Entry 2G2I (X-ray diffraction, 3.12 A resolution); this record covers chains A and C.

Chain A:
Molecule: Abl Tyrosine Kinase
Source organism: Homo sapiens
Notes: fragment: Abl Tyrosine Kinase Domain
UniProtKB: P00519 (ABL1_HUMAN); residue numbers follow UniProt; this construct covers 229-512
Amino-acid sequence (287 residues; row label = number of the first residue in the row):
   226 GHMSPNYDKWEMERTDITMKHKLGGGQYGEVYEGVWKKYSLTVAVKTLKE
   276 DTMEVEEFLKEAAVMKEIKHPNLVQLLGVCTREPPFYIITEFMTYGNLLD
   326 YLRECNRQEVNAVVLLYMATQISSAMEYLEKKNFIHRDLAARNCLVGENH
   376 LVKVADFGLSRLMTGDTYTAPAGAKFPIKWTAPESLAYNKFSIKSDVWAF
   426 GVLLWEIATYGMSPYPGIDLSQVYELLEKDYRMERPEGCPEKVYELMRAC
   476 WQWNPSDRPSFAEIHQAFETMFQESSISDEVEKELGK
Unresolved in the structure: 226-228, 251-253, 503-512
Differences from the reference sequence: cloning artifact (226-228); engineered mutation Pro396 (His in P00519)
Residues lining bound ligands: ADP (adenosine-5'-diphosphate): Leu248, Gly249, Gly250, Gly254, Val256, Ala269, Val299, Thr315, Glu316, Phe317, Met318, Gly321, Asn322, Arg367, Leu370
Curated features (UniProtKB/Swiss-Prot):
  - motif: Asp381 to Trp405 (Kinase activation loop)
  - active site: Asp363 (Proton acceptor)
  - binding site (ATP): Leu248 to Val256, Lys271, Glu316 to Asn322
  - modified residue: Ser229 (Phosphoserine), Tyr253 (Phosphotyrosine), Tyr257 (Phosphotyrosine), Tyr393 (Phosphotyrosine), Tyr413 (Phosphotyrosine), Ser446 (Phosphoserine)
From the paper describing this entry:
  - contacts within the chain: Lys271-Glu286 (salt bridge)
  - post-translational modification sites: Tyr393 (proposed by the authors, not directly observed)
  - disease-associated variants - H396P: decreased binding to imatinib (citing earlier work)

Chain C:
Molecule: ATP-Peptide Conjugate
Amino-acid sequence (13 residues; each row starts with the number of its first residue):
   102 AEEEIFGEFEAKK
Unresolved in the structure: 102-103, 112-114

How chain A and chain C interact:
Pairs across the interface (13; chain A residue first):
  Ala399(A) - Glu109(C)
  Lys400(A) - Gly108(C)
  Lys400(A) - Glu109(C)
  Phe401(A) - Phe107(C)
  Phe401(A) - Gly108(C)  hydrogen bond (backbone-backbone)
  Pro402(A) - Ile106(C)  hydrophobic
  Pro402(A) - Phe107(C)
  Ile403(A) - Ile106(C)
  Ile403(A) - Gly108(C)
  Leu411(A) - Phe110(C)
  Leu445(A) - Glu105(C)
  Leu445(A) - Ile106(C)
  Leu445(A) - Phe107(C)
Other interface residues (no listed pair), chain A (9 interface residues in all): Arg367, Trp405

Summary:
9 residues of chain A face 6 of chain C across their interface; the contacts include 1 hydrogen bond. Its one
hydrogen bond, Phe401(A)-Gly108(C), is backbone to backbone. Ligands of chain A: ADP. The paper reports that
H396P of chain A reduces binding to imatinib; a modification site at Tyr393(A).
Here chain A is Abl Tyrosine Kinase (Homo sapiens) and chain C is ATP-Peptide Conjugate. Entry 2G2I (A
Src-like Inactive Conformation in the Abl Tyrosine Kinase Domain) was determined by X-ray diffraction (same
publication as 2G1T, 2G2F and 2G2H).
